Entry 7WK9 (electron microscopy, 3.48 A resolution); this record covers chains A and C of the 7 polymer chains in the assembly.

[Chain A]
Name: Spike glycoprotein
Source organism: Severe acute respiratory syndrome coronavirus 2
UniProtKB: P0DTC2 (SPIKE_SARS2); residue numbers follow UniProt; this construct covers 1-68, 71-142, 146-210, 215-620, 641-1208
Sequence (1258 residues; numbered 1 to 1261 plus 25 insertion-coded residues; 28 numbers in that range are skipped by the numbering (no residue carries them; nothing is unmodelled there); the number before each row is that of its first residue; a row labelled like 210A-210F holds insertion residues (210A, then the next letters in order)):
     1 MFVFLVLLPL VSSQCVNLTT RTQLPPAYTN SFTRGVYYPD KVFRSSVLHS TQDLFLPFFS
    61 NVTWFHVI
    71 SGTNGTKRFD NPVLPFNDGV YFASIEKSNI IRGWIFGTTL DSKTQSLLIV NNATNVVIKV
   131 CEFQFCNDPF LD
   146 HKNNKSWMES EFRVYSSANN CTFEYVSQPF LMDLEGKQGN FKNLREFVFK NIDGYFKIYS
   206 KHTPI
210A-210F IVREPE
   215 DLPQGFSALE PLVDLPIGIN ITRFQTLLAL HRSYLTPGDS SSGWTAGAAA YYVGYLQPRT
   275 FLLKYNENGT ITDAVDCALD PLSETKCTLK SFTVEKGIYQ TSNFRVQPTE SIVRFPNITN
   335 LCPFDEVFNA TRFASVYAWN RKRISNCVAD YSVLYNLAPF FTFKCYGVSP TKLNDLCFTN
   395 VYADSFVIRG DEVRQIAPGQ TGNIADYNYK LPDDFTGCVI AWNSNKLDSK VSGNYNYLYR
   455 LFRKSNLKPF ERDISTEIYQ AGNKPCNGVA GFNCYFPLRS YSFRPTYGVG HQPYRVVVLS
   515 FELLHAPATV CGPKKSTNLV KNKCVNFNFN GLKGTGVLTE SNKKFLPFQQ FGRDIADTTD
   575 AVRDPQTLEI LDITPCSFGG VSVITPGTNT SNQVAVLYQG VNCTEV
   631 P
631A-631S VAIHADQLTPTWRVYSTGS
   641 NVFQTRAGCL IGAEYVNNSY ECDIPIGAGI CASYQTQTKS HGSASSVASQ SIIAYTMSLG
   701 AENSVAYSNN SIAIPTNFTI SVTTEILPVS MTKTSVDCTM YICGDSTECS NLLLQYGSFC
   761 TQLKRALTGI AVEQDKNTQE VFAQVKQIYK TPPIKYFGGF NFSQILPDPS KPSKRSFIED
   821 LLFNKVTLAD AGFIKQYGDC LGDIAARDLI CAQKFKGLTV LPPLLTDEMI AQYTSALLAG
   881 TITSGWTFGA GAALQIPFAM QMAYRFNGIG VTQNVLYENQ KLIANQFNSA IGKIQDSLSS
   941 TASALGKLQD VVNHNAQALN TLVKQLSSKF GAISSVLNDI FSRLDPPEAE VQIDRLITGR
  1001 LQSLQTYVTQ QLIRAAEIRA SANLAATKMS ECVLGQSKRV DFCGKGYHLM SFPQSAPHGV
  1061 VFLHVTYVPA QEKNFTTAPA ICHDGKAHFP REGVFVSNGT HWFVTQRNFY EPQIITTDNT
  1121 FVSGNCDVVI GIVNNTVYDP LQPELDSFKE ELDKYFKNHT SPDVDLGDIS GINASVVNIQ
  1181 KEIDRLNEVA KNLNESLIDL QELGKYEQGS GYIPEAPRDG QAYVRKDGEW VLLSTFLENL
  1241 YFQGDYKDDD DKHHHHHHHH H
Disordered / not traced: 1-13, 71-76, 146-158, 210A-210F, 248-254, 631A-631S, 677-688, 828-853, 1148-1261
Cystine bridges: Cys131-Cys166, Cys291-Cys301, Cys336-Cys361, Cys379-Cys432, Cys391-Cys525, Cys480-Cys488, Cys538-Cys590, Cys617-Cys649, Cys662-Cys671, Cys738-Cys760, Cys743-Cys749, Cys1032-Cys1043, Cys1082-Cys1126
Differences from the reference sequence: variant Val67 (Ala in P0DTC2), Ile95 (Thr in P0DTC2), Asp142 (Gly in P0DTC2), Asp339 (Gly in P0DTC2), Leu371 (Ser in P0DTC2), Pro373 (Ser in P0DTC2), Phe375 (Ser in P0DTC2), Asn417 (Lys in P0DTC2), Lys440 (Asn in P0DTC2), Ser446 (Gly in P0DTC2), Asn477 (Ser in P0DTC2), Lys478 (Thr in P0DTC2), Ala484 (Glu in P0DTC2), Arg493 (Gln in P0DTC2), Ser496 (Gly in P0DTC2), Arg498 (Gln in P0DTC2), Tyr501 (Asn in P0DTC2), His505 (Tyr in P0DTC2), Lys547 (Thr in P0DTC2), Gly614 (Asp in P0DTC2), Tyr655 (His in P0DTC2), Lys679 (Asn in P0DTC2), His681 (Pro in P0DTC2), Gly682 (Arg in P0DTC2), Ser683 (Arg in P0DTC2), Ser685 (Arg in P0DTC2), Lys764 (Asn in P0DTC2), Tyr796 (Asp in P0DTC2), Lys856 (Asn in P0DTC2), His954 (Gln in P0DTC2), Lys969 (Asn in P0DTC2), Phe981 (Leu in P0DTC2), Pro986 (Lys in P0DTC2), Pro987 (Val in P0DTC2); insertion (210A-210B); conflict Arg210C (Asn211 in P0DTC2), Glu210D (Leu212 in P0DTC2), Pro210E (Val213 in P0DTC2), Glu210F (Arg214 in P0DTC2); expression tag (1209-1261)
Swiss-Prot annotation at these positions:
  - region: Asn280 to Cys301 (Putative superantigen), Arg403 to Asp405 (Integrin-binding motif), Asn448 to Phe456 (Immunodominant HLA epitope recognized by the CD8+), Ser816 to Tyr837 (Fusion peptide 1), Lys835 to Phe855 (Fusion peptide 2), Asp1163 to Glu1202 (Heptad repeat 2)
  - site: Arg815, Ser816 (Cleavage)
  - glycosylation: Asn17 (N-linked (GlcNAc...) (complex) asparagine), Asn61 (N-linked (GlcNAc...) (hybrid) asparagine), Asn74 (N-linked (GlcNAc...) (complex) asparagine), Asn122 (N-linked (GlcNAc...) (hybrid) asparagine), Asn149 (N-linked (GlcNAc...) (complex) asparagine), Asn165 (N-linked (GlcNAc...) (complex) asparagine), Asn234 (N-linked (GlcNAc...) (high mannose) asparagine), Asn282 (N-linked (GlcNAc...) (complex) asparagine), Thr323 (O-linked (GalNAc) threonine), Ser325 (O-linked (HexNAc...) serine), Asn331 (N-linked (GlcNAc...) (complex) asparagine), Asn343 (N-linked (GlcNAc...) (complex) asparagine), Asn603 (N-linked (GlcNAc...) (hybrid) asparagine), Asn616 (N-linked (GlcNAc...) (complex) asparagine), Asn657 (N-linked (GlcNAc...) (complex) asparagine), Thr676 (O-linked (GlcNAc...) threonine), Thr678 (O-linked (GlcNAc...) threonine), Asn709 (N-linked (GlcNAc...) (high mannose) asparagine), Asn717 (N-linked (GlcNAc...) (hybrid) asparagine), Asn801 (N-linked (GlcNAc...) (hybrid) asparagine) and 6 more in UniProt
  - natural variant: Leu5 (L5F: In strain: Iota/B.1.526), Ser13 (S13I: In strain: Epsilon/B.1.427/B.1.429), Leu18 (L18F: In strain: Beta/B.1.351, Gamma/P.1 and 1 more), Thr19 (T19I: In strain: Omicron/BQ.1.1, Omicron/XBB.1.5 and 1 more; T19R: In strain: Delta/B.1.617.2, Omicron/BA.2 and 4 more), Thr20 (T20N: In strain: Gamma/P.1), Leu24 to Ala27 (sequence variant, change not given here; In strain: Omicron/BA.2, Omicron/BA.2.12.1 and 6 more), Pro26 (P26S: In strain: Gamma/P.1), Gln52 (Q52H: In strain: Omicron/EG.5.1), Val67 (A67V: In strain: Eta/B.1.525, Omicron/BA.1; this construct carries the variant), Gly75 (G75V: In strain: Lambda/C.37), Thr76 (T76I: In strain: Lambda/C.37), Asp80 (D80A: In strain: Beta/B.1.351), 74 further natural variant entries in UniProt
  - mutagenesis: Asn121 (N121Q: Partial loss of biliverdin affinity), Arg190 (R190K: Partial loss of biliverdin affinity), Asn234 (N234Q: Increased resistance to neutralizing antibodies), Asn331 (N331Q: Reduced viral infectivity), Asn343 (N343Q: Reduced viral infectivity), Leu452 (L452R: Increased resistance to neutralizing antibodies. Decreases HLA binding to NF9 epitope. Increased binding affinity to human ACE2), Tyr453 (Y453F: Decreased HLA binding to NF9 epitope. Increased binding affinity to human ACE2), Ala475 (A475V: Increased resistance to neutralizing antibodies), Val483 (V483A: Increased resistance to neutralizing antibodies), Phe490 (F490L: Increased resistance to neutralizing antibodies and human covalescent sera neutralization), His519 (H519P: Increased resistance to human covalescent sera neutralization), Ser673 (S673A: No effect on O-glycosylation by host GALNT1), 4 further mutagenesis entries in UniProt

[Chain C]
Name: Spike glycoprotein
Source organism: Severe acute respiratory syndrome coronavirus 2
UniProtKB: P0DTC2 (SPIKE_SARS2); numbering as in UniProt; present here: 1-68, 71-142, 146-210, 215-1208
Sequence (1258 residues; each row starts with the number of its first residue; note: 9 numbers in that range are skipped by the numbering (no residue carries them; nothing is unmodelled there); a row labelled like 210A-210F holds insertion residues (210A, then the next letters in order)):
     1 MFVFLVLLPL VSSQCVNLTT RTQLPPAYTN SFTRGVYYPD KVFRSSVLHS TQDLFLPFFS
    61 NVTWFHVI
    71 SGTNGTKRFD NPVLPFNDGV YFASIEKSNI IRGWIFGTTL DSKTQSLLIV NNATNVVIKV
   131 CEFQFCNDPF LD
   146 HKNNKSWMES EFRVYSSANN CTFEYVSQPF LMDLEGKQGN FKNLREFVFK NIDGYFKIYS
   206 KHTPI
210A-210F IVREPE
   215 DLPQGFSALE PLVDLPIGIN ITRFQTLLAL HRSYLTPGDS SSGWTAGAAA YYVGYLQPRT
   275 FLLKYNENGT ITDAVDCALD PLSETKCTLK SFTVEKGIYQ TSNFRVQPTE SIVRFPNITN
   335 LCPFDEVFNA TRFASVYAWN RKRISNCVAD YSVLYNLAPF FTFKCYGVSP TKLNDLCFTN
   395 VYADSFVIRG DEVRQIAPGQ TGNIADYNYK LPDDFTGCVI AWNSNKLDSK VSGNYNYLYR
   455 LFRKSNLKPF ERDISTEIYQ AGNKPCNGVA GFNCYFPLRS YSFRPTYGVG HQPYRVVVLS
   515 FELLHAPATV CGPKKSTNLV KNKCVNFNFN GLKGTGVLTE SNKKFLPFQQ FGRDIADTTD
   575 AVRDPQTLEI LDITPCSFGG VSVITPGTNT SNQVAVLYQG VNCTEVPVAI HADQLTPTWR
   635 VYSTGSNVFQ TRAGCLIGAE YVNNSYECDI PIGAGICASY QTQTKSHGSA SSVASQSIIA
   695 YTMSLGAENS VAYSNNSIAI PTNFTISVTT EILPVSMTKT SVDCTMYICG DSTECSNLLL
   755 QYGSFCTQLK RALTGIAVEQ DKNTQEVFAQ VKQIYKTPPI KYFGGFNFSQ ILPDPSKPSK
   815 RSFIEDLLFN KVTLADAGFI KQYGDCLGDI AARDLICAQK FKGLTVLPPL LTDEMIAQYT
   875 SALLAGTITS GWTFGAGAAL QIPFAMQMAY RFNGIGVTQN VLYENQKLIA NQFNSAIGKI
   935 QDSLSSTASA LGKLQDVVNH NAQALNTLVK QLSSKFGAIS SVLNDIFSRL DPPEAEVQID
   995 RLITGRLQSL QTYVTQQLIR AAEIRASANL AATKMSECVL GQSKRVDFCG KGYHLMSFPQ
  1055 SAPHGVVFLH VTYVPAQEKN FTTAPAICHD GKAHFPREGV FVSNGTHWFV TQRNFYEPQI
  1115 ITTDNTFVSG NCDVVIGIVN NTVYDPLQPE LDSFKEELDK YFKNHTSPDV DLGDISGINA
  1175 SVVNIQKEID RLNEVAKNLN ESLIDLQELG KYEQGSGYIP EAPRDGQAYV RKDGEWVLLS
  1235 TFLENLYFQG DYKDDDDKHH HHHHHHH
Disordered / not traced: 1-13, 71-76, 146-158, 210A-210F, 248-254, 621-630, 677-688, 828-853, 1148-1261
Cystine bridges: Cys131-Cys166, Cys291-Cys301, Cys336-Cys361, Cys379-Cys432, Cys480-Cys488, Cys538-Cys590, Cys617-Cys649, Cys662-Cys671, Cys738-Cys760, Cys743-Cys749, Cys1032-Cys1043, Cys1082-Cys1126
Differences from the reference sequence: variant Val67 (Ala in P0DTC2), Ile95 (Thr in P0DTC2), Asp142 (Gly in P0DTC2), Asp339 (Gly in P0DTC2), Leu371 (Ser in P0DTC2), Pro373 (Ser in P0DTC2), Phe375 (Ser in P0DTC2), Asn417 (Lys in P0DTC2), Lys440 (Asn in P0DTC2), Ser446 (Gly in P0DTC2), Asn477 (Ser in P0DTC2), Lys478 (Thr in P0DTC2), Ala484 (Glu in P0DTC2), Arg493 (Gln in P0DTC2), Ser496 (Gly in P0DTC2), Arg498 (Gln in P0DTC2), Tyr501 (Asn in P0DTC2), His505 (Tyr in P0DTC2), Lys547 (Thr in P0DTC2), Gly614 (Asp in P0DTC2), Tyr655 (His in P0DTC2), Lys679 (Asn in P0DTC2), His681 (Pro in P0DTC2), Gly682 (Arg in P0DTC2), Ser683 (Arg in P0DTC2), Ser685 (Arg in P0DTC2), Lys764 (Asn in P0DTC2), Tyr796 (Asp in P0DTC2), Lys856 (Asn in P0DTC2), His954 (Gln in P0DTC2), Lys969 (Asn in P0DTC2), Phe981 (Leu in P0DTC2), Pro986 (Lys in P0DTC2), Pro987 (Val in P0DTC2); insertion (210A-210B); conflict Arg210C (Asn211 in P0DTC2), Glu210D (Leu212 in P0DTC2), Pro210E (Val213 in P0DTC2), Glu210F (Arg214 in P0DTC2); expression tag (1209-1261)
Swiss-Prot annotation at these positions:
  - region: Asn280 to Cys301 (Putative superantigen), Arg403 to Asp405 (Integrin-binding motif), Asn448 to Phe456 (Immunodominant HLA epitope recognized by the CD8+), Ser816 to Tyr837 (Fusion peptide 1), Lys835 to Phe855 (Fusion peptide 2), Asp1163 to Glu1202 (Heptad repeat 2)
  - site: Arg815, Ser816 (Cleavage)
  - glycosylation: Asn17 (N-linked (GlcNAc...) (complex) asparagine), Asn61 (N-linked (GlcNAc...) (hybrid) asparagine), Asn74 (N-linked (GlcNAc...) (complex) asparagine), Asn122 (N-linked (GlcNAc...) (hybrid) asparagine), Asn149 (N-linked (GlcNAc...) (complex) asparagine), Asn165 (N-linked (GlcNAc...) (complex) asparagine), Asn234 (N-linked (GlcNAc...) (high mannose) asparagine), Asn282 (N-linked (GlcNAc...) (complex) asparagine), Thr323 (O-linked (GalNAc) threonine), Ser325 (O-linked (HexNAc...) serine), Asn331 (N-linked (GlcNAc...) (complex) asparagine), Asn343 (N-linked (GlcNAc...) (complex) asparagine), Asn603 (N-linked (GlcNAc...) (hybrid) asparagine), Asn616 (N-linked (GlcNAc...) (complex) asparagine), Asn657 (N-linked (GlcNAc...) (complex) asparagine), Thr676 (O-linked (GlcNAc...) threonine), Thr678 (O-linked (GlcNAc...) threonine), Asn709 (N-linked (GlcNAc...) (high mannose) asparagine), Asn717 (N-linked (GlcNAc...) (hybrid) asparagine), Asn801 (N-linked (GlcNAc...) (hybrid) asparagine) and 6 more in UniProt
  - natural variant: Leu5 (L5F: In strain: Iota/B.1.526), Ser13 (S13I: In strain: Epsilon/B.1.427/B.1.429), Leu18 (L18F: In strain: Beta/B.1.351, Gamma/P.1 and 1 more), Thr19 (T19I: In strain: Omicron/BQ.1.1, Omicron/XBB.1.5 and 1 more; T19R: In strain: Delta/B.1.617.2, Omicron/BA.2 and 4 more), Thr20 (T20N: In strain: Gamma/P.1), Leu24 to Ala27 (sequence variant, change not given here; In strain: Omicron/BA.2, Omicron/BA.2.12.1 and 6 more), Pro26 (P26S: In strain: Gamma/P.1), Gln52 (Q52H: In strain: Omicron/EG.5.1), Val67 (A67V: In strain: Eta/B.1.525, Omicron/BA.1; this construct carries the variant), Gly75 (G75V: In strain: Lambda/C.37), Thr76 (T76I: In strain: Lambda/C.37), Asp80 (D80A: In strain: Beta/B.1.351), 74 further natural variant entries in UniProt
  - mutagenesis: Asn121 (N121Q: Partial loss of biliverdin affinity), Arg190 (R190K: Partial loss of biliverdin affinity), Asn234 (N234Q: Increased resistance to neutralizing antibodies), Asn331 (N331Q: Reduced viral infectivity), Asn343 (N343Q: Reduced viral infectivity), Leu452 (L452R: Increased resistance to neutralizing antibodies. Decreases HLA binding to NF9 epitope. Increased binding affinity to human ACE2), Tyr453 (Y453F: Decreased HLA binding to NF9 epitope. Increased binding affinity to human ACE2), Ala475 (A475V: Increased resistance to neutralizing antibodies), Val483 (V483A: Increased resistance to neutralizing antibodies), Phe490 (F490L: Increased resistance to neutralizing antibodies and human covalescent sera neutralization), His519 (H519P: Increased resistance to human covalescent sera neutralization), Ser673 (S673A: No effect on O-glycosylation by host GALNT1), 4 further mutagenesis entries in UniProt

[How chain A and chain C interact]
Residue-residue contacts (116; chain A residue first):
  Gln52(A) - Leu754(C)
  Thr302(A) - Arg765(C)  hydrogen bond (backbone-side chain)
  Leu303(A) - Arg765(C)
  Gln314(A) - Ser735(C)
  Gln314(A) - Lys764(C)
  Asn317(A) - Asp737(C)  hydrogen bond
  Arg319(A) - Asp745(C)  salt bridge
  Arg357(A) - Thr167(C)  hydrogen bond
  Pro521(A) - Tyr200(C)
  Lys547(A) - Asn978(C)  hydrogen bond (backbone-side chain)
  Lys558(A) - Asn282(C)
  Phe559(A) - Phe43(C)  hydrophobic
  Phe562(A) - Lys41(C)  hydrogen bond (backbone-side chain)
  Phe562(A) - Pro225(C)
  Phe562(A) - Leu226(C)
  Gln563(A) - Lys41(C)
  Gln563(A) - Phe43(C)
  Phe565(A) - Lys41(C)
  Gly566(A) - Phe43(C)
  Arg567(A) - Val42(C)
  Arg567(A) - Phe43(C)
  Arg567(A) - Arg44(C)
  Ile569(A) - Val47(C)  hydrophobic
  Ile569(A) - Lys856(C)
  Ala570(A) - Lys856(C)
  Asp571(A) - Arg44(C)  salt bridge
  Asp571(A) - Ser967(C)
  Phe592(A) - Met740(C)  hydrophobic
  Phe592(A) - Phe855(C)  hydrophobic
  Phe592(A) - Gly857(C)
  Gln613(A) - Val860(C)
  Gln613(A) - Leu861(C)
  Gln613(A) - Pro862(C)
  Arg646(A) - Thr866(C)
  Ala647(A) - Pro862(C)  hydrophobic
  Pro665(A) - Leu864(C)  hydrophobic
  Gly667(A) - Leu864(C)
  Ala668(A) - Pro863(C)  hydrogen bond (backbone-backbone)
  Ala668(A) - Thr866(C)
  Gly669(A) - Leu864(C)  hydrogen bond (backbone-backbone)
  Gly669(A) - Thr866(C)
  Met697(A) - Leu864(C)  hydrophobic
  Met697(A) - Met869(C)  hydrophobic
  Ser698(A) - Tyr873(C)
  Leu699(A) - Lys786(C)
  Leu699(A) - Ile788(C)
  Leu699(A) - Met869(C)  hydrophobic
  Leu699(A) - Gln872(C)
  Leu699(A) - Tyr873(C)
  Gly700(A) - Lys786(C)
  Ala701(A) - Lys786(C)
  Ala701(A) - Ile788(C)  hydrogen bond (backbone-backbone)
  Glu702(A) - Lys790(C)  salt bridge
  Asn703(A) - Gln787(C)
  Asn703(A) - Ile788(C)
  Ala706(A) - Gln895(C)  hydrogen bond (backbone-side chain)
  Tyr707(A) - Thr883(C)
  Tyr707(A) - Ser884(C)  hydrogen bond
  Tyr707(A) - Gln895(C)
  Ser708(A) - Gln895(C)
  Asn709(A) - Pro897(C)
  Ser711(A) - Gln895(C)  hydrogen bond
  Ser711(A) - Pro897(C)
  Ile712(A) - Gln895(C)
  Ile712(A) - Pro897(C)
  Ala713(A) - Leu894(C)
  Ala713(A) - Gln895(C)  hydrogen bond (backbone-backbone)
  Thr961(A) - Gln762(C)  hydrogen bond
  Gln965(A) - Ser758(C)  hydrogen bond
  Gln965(A) - Phe759(C)
  Ser968(A) - Gln755(C)  hydrogen bond (side chain-backbone)
  Lys969(A) - Gln755(C)
  Phe970(A) - Gln755(C)  hydrogen bond (backbone-backbone)
  Phe970(A) - Phe759(C)  hydrophobic
  Gly971(A) - Gln755(C)
  Pro986(A) - Asp427(C)
  Pro987(A) - Asp427(C)
  Gln1002(A) - Gln1002(C)
  Thr1006(A) - Gln1005(C)
  Thr1009(A) - Thr1009(C)
  Gln1010(A) - Leu1012(C)
  Ile1013(A) - Leu1012(C)  hydrophobic
  Lys1038(A) - Lys1038(C)
  Arg1039(A) - Thr1027(C)
  Arg1039(A) - Glu1031(C)  salt bridge
  Arg1039(A) - Arg1039(C)
  Val1040(A) - Ser1030(C)
  Val1040(A) - Glu1031(C)  hydrogen bond (backbone-side chain)
  Asp1041(A) - Gln784(C)
  Asp1041(A) - Ser1030(C)
  Asp1041(A) - Leu1034(C)
  Phe1042(A) - Glu1031(C)
  Gly1046(A) - Ala890(C)
  Tyr1047(A) - Trp886(C)  hydrogen bond
  Tyr1047(A) - Thr887(C)
  Glu1072(A) - Ala892(C)
  Glu1072(A) - Ala893(C)
  Glu1072(A) - Leu894(C)
  Asn1074(A) - Gln895(C)
  Pro1079(A) - Tyr917(C)
  Phe1089(A) - Asn914(C)
  Phe1089(A) - Tyr917(C)  hydrophobic
  Pro1090(A) - Gln913(C)
  Gly1093(A) - Tyr904(C)  hydrogen bond (backbone-side chain)
  Val1094(A) - Tyr904(C)
  Arg1107(A) - Trp886(C)
  Arg1107(A) - Tyr904(C)
  Phe1121(A) - Asn914(C)
  Phe1121(A) - Gln1113(C)
  Ser1123(A) - Asn914(C)  hydrogen bond
  Ser1123(A) - Glu1111(C)  hydrogen bond
  Val1128(A) - Tyr917(C)
  Asp1139(A) - Glu1144(C)
  Leu1141(A) - Leu1141(C)  hydrophobic
  Leu1141(A) - Glu1144(C)
  Leu1145(A) - Leu1145(C)  hydrophobic
Also at the interface, not in a pair above, chain A (91 interface residues in all): Thr315, Gly548, Lys557, Leu560, Ile666, Ile670, Pro715, Lys947, Ala972, Arg995, Gly999, Gln1005, Val1068, Thr1077, Gly1124, Ile1130
Also at the interface, not in a pair above, chain C (88 interface residues in all): Tyr38, Asp40, Glu224, Tyr756, Lys776, Pro792, Tyr796, Thr859, Gly889, Met900, Glu918, Gln920, Val963, Leu966, Ser982, Val991, Ile1013, Gly1035

[Summary]
91 residues of chain A and 88 residues of chain C are in contact; the contacts include 21 hydrogen bonds and 4
salt bridges. Polar pairs include Arg319(A)-Asp745(C), Asp571(A)-Arg44(C) and Glu702(A)-Lys790(C). UniProt
lists 16 mutagenesis sites on chain A; 16 mutagenesis sites on chain C.
Both chains are Spike glycoprotein (Severe acute respiratory syndrome coronavirus 2). Entry 7WK9 (SARS-CoV-2
Omicron open state spike protein in complex with S3H3 Fab) was determined by electron microscopy together with
7WK4, 7WK6, 7WK8, 7WKA, 7WVP and 7WVQ from the same study.
